2QK2 - chain A; structure by X-ray diffraction, 2.10 A resolution.

Chain A:
Protein: LP04448p
Organism: Drosophila melanogaster
Notes: fragment: TOG domain 2
UniProtKB: Q4QQC0 (Q4QQC0_DROME); numbering as in UniProt (aligned over 267-505)
Sequence (242 residues; row label = number of the first residue in the row):
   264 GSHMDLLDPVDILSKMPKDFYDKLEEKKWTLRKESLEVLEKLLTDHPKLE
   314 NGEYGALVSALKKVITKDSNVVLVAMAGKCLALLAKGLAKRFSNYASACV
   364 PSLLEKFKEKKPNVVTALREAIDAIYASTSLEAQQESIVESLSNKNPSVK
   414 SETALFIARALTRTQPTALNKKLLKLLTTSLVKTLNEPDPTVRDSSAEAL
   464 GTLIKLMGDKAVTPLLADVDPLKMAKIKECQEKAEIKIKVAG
Unresolved in the structure: 505
Modified / non-standard residues: Mse267, Mse279, Mse339, Mse470, Mse487 (selenomethionine; parent Met)
Construct notes: expression tag (264-266)
From the paper describing this entry:
  - contacts within the chain: Arg295-Asp331 (salt bridge)
  - mutagenesis - W292E: decreased binding to alpha/beta tubulin

Overview:
The paper reports that W292E reduces binding to alpha/beta tubulin; contacts within the chain involving Arg295
and Asp331.
Chain A is LP04448p (Drosophila melanogaster); the structure, Structural Basis of Microtubule Plus End
Tracking by XMAP215, CLIP-170 and EB1, was determined by X-ray diffraction (same publication as 2QJX, 2QJZ,
2QK0 and 2QK1).
